Entry 7YZI (electron microscopy, 3.83 A resolution); this record covers chains B and E of the 5 polymer chains in the assembly.

== Chain B ==
Molecule: Adenylate cyclase
Source organism: Mycobacterium tuberculosis '98-R604 INH-RIF-EM'
Notes: EC 4.6.1.1
UniProt: P9WQ35 (CYA1_MYCTU); numbering as in UniProt (aligned over 1-443)
Amino-acid sequence (472 residues; row label = number of the first residue in the row; numbers below 1 keep their minus sign (Met-25 is residue -25)):
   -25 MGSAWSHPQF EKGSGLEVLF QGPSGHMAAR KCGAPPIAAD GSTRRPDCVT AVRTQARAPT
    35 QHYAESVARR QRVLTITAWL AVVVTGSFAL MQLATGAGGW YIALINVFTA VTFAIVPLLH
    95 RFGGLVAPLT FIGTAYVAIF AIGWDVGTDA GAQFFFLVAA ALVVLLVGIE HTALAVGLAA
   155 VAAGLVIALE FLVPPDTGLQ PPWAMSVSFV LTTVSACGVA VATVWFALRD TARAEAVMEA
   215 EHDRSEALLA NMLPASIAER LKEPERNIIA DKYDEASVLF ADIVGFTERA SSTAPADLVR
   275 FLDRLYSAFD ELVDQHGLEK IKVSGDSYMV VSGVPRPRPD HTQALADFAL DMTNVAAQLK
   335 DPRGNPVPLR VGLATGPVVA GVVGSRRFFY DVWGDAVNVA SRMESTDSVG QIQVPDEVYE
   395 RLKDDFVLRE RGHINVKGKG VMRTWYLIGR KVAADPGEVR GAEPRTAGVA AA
Disordered / not traced: -25 to 40, 406-415, 429-446
Sequence notes: initiating methionine (-25); expression tag (-24 to 0, 444-446)
Curated features (UniProtKB/Swiss-Prot):
  - binding site (Mg(2+)): Asp256, Asp300
Bound ions: Mn2+ site 1: Asp256, Ile257, Asp300 (together with ONM); Mn2+ site 2: Asp256, Asp300 (together with ONM)
Ligand contacts:
  - ONM, molecule 1: Phe254, Lys296, Met303, Val366, Trp367, Gly368, Asp369, Val371, Asn372
  - ONM, molecule 2: Asp256, Ile257, Val258, Phe260, Thr261, Ala264, Pro269, Leu272, Val273, Ser298, Gly299, Asp300, Arg344

== Chain E ==
Molecule: Nanobody Nb4
Source organism: Vicugna pacos
Notes: antibody fragment or engineered binder
Amino-acid sequence (128 residues; numbered 4 to 131; the number before each row is that of its first residue):
     4 MAQWQLVESG GGLVQAGGSL RLSCTASGII LSINSMGWYR QTAGNEREWV AFSTAGGSTT
    64 YADSVKGRFT ISRDNAKNTV YLQMNSLKPE DTAVYYCNTP AGRVGGTWGQ GTPVTVSSHH
   124 HHHHEPEA
Disordered / not traced: 4-5, 123-131
Disulfide bonds: Cys27-Cys100

== Chain B / chain E interface ==
Contacting residue pairs (16; chain B residue first):
  Asp123(B) - Ile36(E)
  Glu164(B) - Ala104(E)
  Phe165(B) - Gly108(E)
  Pro168(B) - Gly31(E)
  Pro168(B) - Ile32(E)
  Pro169(B) - Trp7(E)
  Pro169(B) - Ile32(E)
  Asp170(B) - Ile32(E)
  Asp170(B) - Ile33(E)  hydrogen bond (backbone-backbone)
  Asp170(B) - Ile36(E)
  Asp170(B) - Asn37(E)  hydrogen bond (backbone-side chain)
  Thr171(B) - Gly31(E)  hydrogen bond (side chain-backbone)
  Thr171(B) - Ile33(E)
  Thr171(B) - Ile36(E)
  Gly172(B) - Ile33(E)
  Met179(B) - Ile36(E)  hydrophobic
Also at the interface, not in a pair above, chain B (11 interface residues in all): Gly121, Pro176
Also at the interface, not in a pair above, chain E (10 interface residues in all): Ser35, Val107

== In short ==
11 residues of chain B face 10 of chain E across their interface; the contacts include 3 hydrogen bonds. Polar
pairs include Asp170(B)-Asn37(E), Thr171(B)-Gly31(E) and Asp170(B)-Ile33(E). Chain B binds ONM. From UniProt:
Mg2+-binding residues Asp256(B) and Asp300(B) on chain B.
Chain B is Adenylate cyclase (Mycobacterium tuberculosis '98-R604 INH-RIF-EM') and chain E is Nanobody Nb4
(Vicugna pacos); the structure, Structure of Mycobacterium tuberculosis adenylyl cyclase Rv1625c / Cya, was
determined by electron microscopy, deposited together with 7YZ9 and 7YZK.
